6SF6 - chains H and L of the 3 polymer chains in the assembly; structure by X-ray diffraction, 1.90 A resolution.

== Chain H ==
Protein: COMP-reactive monoclonal antibody 15A Fab fragment, heavy chain
Source organism: Mus musculus
Notes: antibody fragment or engineered binder
Amino-acid sequence (233 residues; row label = number of the first residue in the row):
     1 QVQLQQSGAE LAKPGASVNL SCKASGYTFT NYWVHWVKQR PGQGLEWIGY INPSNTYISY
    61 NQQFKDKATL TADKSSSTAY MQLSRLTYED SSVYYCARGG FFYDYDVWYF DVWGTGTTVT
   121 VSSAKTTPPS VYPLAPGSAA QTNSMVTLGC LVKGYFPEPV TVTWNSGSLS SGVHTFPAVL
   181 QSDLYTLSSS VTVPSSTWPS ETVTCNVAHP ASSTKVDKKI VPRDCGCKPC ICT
Not modelled in the structure: 137-142, 223-233
Cystine bridges: Cys-22/Cys-96, Cys-150/Cys-205

== Chain L ==
Protein: COMP-reactive monoclonal antibody 15A Fab fragment, light chain
Source organism: Mus musculus
Notes: antibody fragment or engineered binder
Amino-acid sequence (219 residues; each row starts with the number of its first residue):
     1 DVLMTQIPLS LPVSLGDQAS ISCRSSQNIV HSNGNTYLEW YLQKPGQSPK LLIYKVSNRF
    61 SGVPDRFSGS GSGTDFTLKI SRVEAEDLGV YYCFQGSHVP FTFGSGTKLE IKRADAAPTV
   121 SIFPPSSEQL TSGGASVVCF LNNFYPKDIN VKWKIDGSER QNGVLNSWTD QDSKDSTYSM
   181 SSTLTLTKDE YERHNSYTCE ATHKTSTSPI VKSFNRNEC
Not modelled in the structure: 217-219
Cystine bridges: Cys-23/Cys-93, Cys-139/Cys-199

== Interface between chain H and chain L ==
Residue-residue contacts (76; chain H residue first):
  Gln-39(H) / Gln-43(L)  hydrogen bond
  Gln-39(H) / Tyr-92(L)
  Gln-43(H) / Tyr-92(L)
  Gly-44(H) / Tyr-92(L)
  Leu-45(H) / Pro-49(L)  hydrophobic
  Leu-45(H) / Tyr-92(L)  hydrophobic
  Leu-45(H) / Phe-103(L)
  Trp-47(H) / Pro-100(L)  hydrophobic
  Trp-47(H) / Phe-101(L)
  Ser-59(H) / Val-99(L)
  Asn-61(H) / Pro-100(L)
  Tyr-95(H) / Gln-43(L)  hydrogen bond
  Tyr-95(H) / Gln-47(L)  hydrogen bond (side chain-backbone)
  Tyr-95(H) / Ser-48(L)
  Tyr-105(H) / Asn-33(L)
  Tyr-105(H) / Asn-35(L)
  Tyr-105(H) / Tyr-37(L)  hydrogen bond (backbone-side chain)
  Asp-106(H) / Asn-35(L)
  Asp-106(H) / Tyr-54(L)
  Asp-106(H) / Lys-55(L)  salt bridge
  Trp-108(H) / Asn-33(L)
  Trp-108(H) / Tyr-37(L)
  Trp-108(H) / Glu-39(L)
  Tyr-109(H) / Glu-39(L)
  Tyr-109(H) / Tyr-41(L)
  Tyr-109(H) / Leu-51(L)  hydrophobic
  Tyr-109(H) / Tyr-54(L)  hydrophobic
  Tyr-109(H) / Phe-60(L)
  Phe-110(H) / Tyr-41(L)  hydrogen bond (backbone-side chain)
  Phe-110(H) / Leu-51(L)
  Phe-110(H) / Phe-94(L)  hydrophobic
  Phe-110(H) / Phe-103(L)  hydrophobic
  Asp-111(H) / Phe-60(L)
  Trp-113(H) / Ser-48(L)
  Trp-113(H) / Pro-49(L)  hydrogen bond (side chain-backbone)
  Gly-114(H) / Ser-48(L)  hydrogen bond (backbone-side chain)
  Thr-115(H) / Ser-48(L)
  Tyr-132(H) / Ser-126(L)
  Tyr-132(H) / Glu-128(L)
  Tyr-132(H) / Gln-129(L)
  Tyr-132(H) / Ser-132(L)  hydrogen bond
  Pro-133(H) / Ser-126(L)
  Pro-133(H) / Glu-128(L)
  Leu-134(H) / Phe-123(L)
  Leu-134(H) / Phe-140(L)  hydrophobic
  Ala-135(H) / Phe-123(L)
  Pro-136(H) / Phe-123(L)
  Thr-147(H) / Ser-121(L)
  Thr-147(H) / Phe-123(L)
  Leu-151(H) / Ser-136(L)
  Lys-153(H) / Gln-129(L)
  Lys-153(H) / Ser-136(L)
  Gly-172(H) / Lys-174(L)
  His-174(H) / Asn-142(L)
  His-174(H) / Asn-143(L)  hydrogen bond
  His-174(H) / Asp-172(L)
  His-174(H) / Ser-179(L)  hydrogen bond
  Thr-175(H) / Thr-169(L)
  Phe-176(H) / Phe-140(L)  hydrophobic
  Phe-176(H) / Asn-142(L)
  Phe-176(H) / Ser-167(L)
  Phe-176(H) / Thr-169(L)
  Phe-176(H) / Ser-179(L)
  Phe-176(H) / Met-180(L)
  Phe-176(H) / Ser-181(L)
  Pro-177(H) / Ser-167(L)  hydrogen bond (backbone-side chain)
  Pro-177(H) / Trp-168(L)
  Val-179(H) / Leu-165(L)  hydrophobic
  Val-179(H) / Asn-166(L)
  Gln-181(H) / Leu-165(L)
  Ser-188(H) / Phe-140(L)
  Ser-188(H) / Ser-181(L)  hydrogen bond
  Ser-189(H) / Phe-140(L)
  Ser-190(H) / Phe-140(L)
  Ser-190(H) / Asn-142(L)  hydrogen bond
  Lys-218(H) / Glu-128(L)  salt bridge
Other interface residues (no listed pair), chain H (45 interface residues in all): His-35, Val-37, Glu-46, Tyr-50, Tyr-60, Val-131, Leu-148, Gly-149, Ser-171
Other interface residues (no listed pair), chain L (43 interface residues in all): His-31, Pro-124, Val-138, Thr-185

== In short ==
45 residues of chain H face 43 of chain L across their interface, with 13 hydrogen bonds and 2 salt bridges.
Among the polar pairs are Asp-106(H)/Lys-55(L), Lys-218(H)/Glu-128(L) and Gln-39(H)/Gln-43(L).
Here chain H is COMP-reactive monoclonal antibody 15A Fab fragment, heavy chain and chain L is COMP-reactive
monoclonal antibody 15A Fab fragment, light chain, both from Mus musculus. Entry 6SF6 (Crystal structure of
the mAb 15A in complex with COMP-epitope P6) was determined by X-ray diffraction.
